3TU3 - chains A and B; structure by X-ray diffraction, 1.92 A resolution.

# Chain A
Name: ExoU chaperone
From: Pseudomonas aeruginosa
UniProt: O66100 (O66100_PSEAE); residues 1-137 here = UniProt positions 1-137
Chain sequence (161 residues; numbered -23 to 137; the number before each row is that of its first residue; numbers below 1 keep their minus sign (Met-23 is residue -23)):
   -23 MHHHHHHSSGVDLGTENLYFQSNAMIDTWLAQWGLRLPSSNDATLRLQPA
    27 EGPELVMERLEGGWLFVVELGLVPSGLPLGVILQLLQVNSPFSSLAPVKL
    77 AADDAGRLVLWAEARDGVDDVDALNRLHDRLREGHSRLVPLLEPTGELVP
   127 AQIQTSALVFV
Not modelled in the structure: -23 to 0, 120-137
Differences from the reference sequence: expression tag (-23 to 0)

# Chain B
Name: ExoU
From: Pseudomonas aeruginosa
UniProt: O34208 (O34208_PSEAE); numbering as in UniProt (aligned over 1-687)
Chain sequence (711 residues; row label = number of the first residue in the row; numbers below 1 keep their minus sign (Met-23 is residue -23)):
   -23 MHHHHHHSSGVDLGTENLYFQSNAMHIQSLGATASSLNQEPVETPSQAAH
    27 KSASLRQEPSGQGLGVALKSTPGILSGKLPESVSDVRFSSPQGQGESRTL
    77 TDSAGPRQITLRQFENGVTELQLSRPPLTSLVLSGGGAKGAAYPGAMLAL
   127 EEKGMLDGIRSMSGSSAGGITAALLASGMSPAAFKTLSDKMDLISLLDSS
   177 NKKLKLFQHISSEIGASLKKGLGNKIGGFSELLLNVLPRIDSRAEPLERL
   227 LRDETRKAVLGQIATHPEVARQPTVAAIASRLQSGSGVTFGDLDRLSAYI
   277 PQIKTLNITGTAMFEGRPQLVVFNASHTPDLEVAQAAHISGSFPGVFQKV
   327 SLSDQPYQAGVEWTEFQDGGVMINVPVPEMIDKNFDSGPLRRNDNLILEF
   377 EGEAGEVAPDRGTRGGALKGWVVGVPALQAREMLQLEGLEELREQTVVVP
   427 LKSERGDFSGMLGGTLNFTMPDEIKAHLQERLQERVGEHLEKRLQASERH
   477 TFASLDEALLALDDSMLTSVAQQNPEITDGAVAFRQKARDAFTELTVAIV
   527 SANGLAGRLKLDEAMRSALQRLDALADTPERLAWLAAELNHADNVDHQQL
   577 LDAMRGQTVQSPVLAAALAEAQRRKVAVIAENIRKEVIFPSLYRPGQPDS
   627 NVALLRRAEEQLRHATSPAEINQALNDIVDNYSARGFLRFGKPLSSTTVE
   677 MAKAWRNKEFT
Not modelled in the structure: -23 to 54, 189-203, 321-348, 378-394, 403-412, 427-446, 660-672, 684-687
Differences from the reference sequence: expression tag (-23 to 0)
What the authors report for this chain:
  - catalytic residues: Gly111, Gly112, Gly113
  - catalytic residues: Ser142, Gly286, Asp344 (citing earlier work)
  - conformationally variable residues (order/disorder transition): Lys179 to Ser188, Pro320 to Leu328, Asp344, Leu531 to Leu537, Ala660 to Ser672
  - post-translational modification sites: Lys178 (citing earlier work)

# How chain A and chain B interact
Contacting residue pairs - 56 pairs, chain A then chain B:
  Gln8(A) - Leu55(B)
  Trp9(A) - Leu55(B)
  Trp9(A) - Val59(B)  hydrogen bond (side chain-backbone)
  Trp9(A) - Ser60(B)
  Trp9(A) - Val62(B)
  Leu11(A) - Val62(B)
  Leu11(A) - Phe64(B)  hydrophobic
  Leu11(A) - Gln70(B)
  Arg12(A) - Phe64(B)
  Arg12(A) - Gln70(B)  hydrogen bond (backbone-side chain)
  Pro14(A) - Phe64(B)
  Pro14(A) - Gln68(B)
  Leu21(A) - Gln68(B)
  Arg22(A) - Phe64(B)
  Arg22(A) - Ser65(B)  hydrogen bond (backbone-backbone)
  Arg22(A) - Val399(B)
  Arg22(A) - Val401(B)
  Leu23(A) - Val62(B)  hydrophobic
  Leu23(A) - Arg63(B)
  Leu23(A) - Phe64(B)  hydrophobic
  Leu23(A) - Ser65(B)
  Gln24(A) - Val62(B)
  Gln24(A) - Arg63(B)  hydrogen bond (backbone-backbone)
  Gln24(A) - Ser65(B)
  Pro25(A) - Asp61(B)
  Pro25(A) - Val62(B)  hydrophobic
  Ala26(A) - Asp61(B)  hydrogen bond (backbone-backbone)
  Glu27(A) - Glu57(B)
  Glu27(A) - Ser58(B)
  Glu30(A) - Ser65(B)  hydrogen bond
  Glu30(A) - Pro402(B)
  Glu34(A) - Lys395(B)  salt bridge
  Glu34(A) - Trp397(B)
  Glu45(A) - Pro402(B)
  Leu48(A) - Glu636(B)
  Leu48(A) - Gln637(B)
  Val49(A) - Arg633(B)  hydrogen bond (backbone-side chain)
  Ser51(A) - Asp653(B)
  Ser51(A) - Asn657(B)  hydrogen bond
  Ala78(A) - Trp397(B)
  Asp79(A) - Trp397(B)
  Asp79(A) - Val398(B)
  Asp79(A) - Val399(B)  hydrogen bond (side chain-backbone)
  Asp80(A) - Gly396(B)
  Asp80(A) - Trp397(B)  hydrogen bond (side chain-backbone)
  Asp80(A) - Arg632(B)
  Ala81(A) - Arg633(B)
  Ala81(A) - Glu636(B)
  Arg83(A) - Gly400(B)  hydrogen bond (side chain-backbone)
  Arg83(A) - Glu636(B)  salt bridge
  Val85(A) - Trp397(B)  hydrophobic
  Asn101(A) - Leu55(B)
  His104(A) - Val59(B)
  Asp105(A) - Pro56(B)
  Arg108(A) - Ser58(B)  hydrogen bond
  Arg108(A) - Val59(B)
Interface residues without a listed pair, chain A (35 interface residues in all): Ser16, Leu41, Val43, Pro50, Ala77, Gly82, Trp87
Interface residues without a listed pair, chain B (32 interface residues in all): Ser66, Gly69, Glu96, His640, Asp656
Interface features reported in the paper:
  - specific contacts: Leu41(A)-Trp397(B) (hydrophobic contact), Val43(A)-Trp397(B) (hydrophobic contact), Ala77(A)-Trp397(B) (hydrophobic contact), Val85(A)-Trp397(B) (hydrophobic contact), Trp87(A)-Trp397(B) (hydrophobic contact)
  - interface residues, chain B: Leu55(B), Lys395(B), Trp397(B), Val399(B)

# Summary
35 residues of chain A face 32 of chain B across their interface; the contacts include 12 hydrogen bonds and 2
salt bridges. Among the polar pairs are Glu34(A)-Lys395(B), Arg83(A)-Glu636(B) and Trp9(A)-Val59(B). The
authors report hydrophobic contacts between Leu41(A) and Trp397(B), Val43(A) and Trp397(B) and Ala77(A) and
Trp397(B) among others. The paper reports catalytic residues Gly111(B), Gly112(B) and Gly113(B) among others;
interface residues Leu55(B), Lys395(B) and Trp397(B) among others.
Chain A is ExoU chaperone and chain B is ExoU, both from Pseudomonas aeruginosa; the structure, 1.92 Angstrom
resolution crystal structure of the full-length SpcU in complex with full-length ExoU from the ..., was
determined by X-ray diffraction.
